Entry 3J31 (electron microscopy, 4.50 A resolution (low resolution: residue-level contacts below are approximate; hydrogen-bond / salt-bridge calls are withheld)); this record covers chains D and I of the 18 polymer chains in the assembly.

Chain D (and I):
Name: Coat protein
Source organism: Sulfolobus turreted icosahedral virus
Notes: chain I of this document is another copy of the same molecule, construct and numbering; everything in this record applies to it too
UniProt: Q6Q0J0 (Q6Q0J0_9VIRU); residues 1-345 here = UniProt positions 1-345
Chain sequence (345 residues; row label = number of the first residue in the row):
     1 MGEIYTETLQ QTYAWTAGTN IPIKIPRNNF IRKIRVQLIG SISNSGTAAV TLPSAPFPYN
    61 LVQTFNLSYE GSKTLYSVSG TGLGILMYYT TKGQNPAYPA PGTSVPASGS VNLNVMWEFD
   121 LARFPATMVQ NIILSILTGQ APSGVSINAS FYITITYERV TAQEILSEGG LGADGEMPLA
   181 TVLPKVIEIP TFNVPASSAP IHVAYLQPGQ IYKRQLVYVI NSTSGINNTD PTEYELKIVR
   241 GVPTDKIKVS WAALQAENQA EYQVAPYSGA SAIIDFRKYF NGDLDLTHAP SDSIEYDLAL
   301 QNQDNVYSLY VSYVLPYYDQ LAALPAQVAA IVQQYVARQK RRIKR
Disordered / not traced: 1

Chain D / chain I interface:
Contacting residue pairs - 25 pairs, chain D then chain I:
  Pro195(D) with Ile189(I); Pro190(I)
  Ala196(D) with Pro190(I)
  Ser197(D) with Ser77(I)
  Ser198(D) with Asn66(I); Ser77(I)
  Ala199(D) with Ser77(I)
  Ile201(D) with Ile189(I)
  His202(D) with Gln207(I)
  Tyr205(D) with Pro208(I); Ser291(I)
  Glu235(D) with Ser72(I)
  Arg240(D) with His288(I)
  Gly241(D) with Asp319(I)
  Val242(D) with Asp174(I); Pro316(I)
  Pro243(D) with Lys73(I); Pro316(I)
  Asp245(D) with Ser72(I); Lys73(I)
  Lys248(D) with Gly71(I); Ser72(I); Thr74(I)
  Asp292(D) with Ser291(I)
  Gln303(D) with Phe192(I)
Interface residues without a listed pair, chain D (19 interface residues in all): Lys237, Val239
Interface residues without a listed pair, chain I (23 interface residues in all): Lys185, Ile187, Glu188, Thr191, Thr287, Pro290, Tyr317

Overview:
The interface between chain D and chain I involves 19 residues on one side and 23 on the other.
Both chains are Coat protein (Sulfolobus turreted icosahedral virus). Entry 3J31 (Life in the extremes: atomic
structure of Sulfolobus Turreted Icosahedral Virus) was determined by electron microscopy, deposited together
with 4IL7.
